Entry 8Y51 (electron microscopy, 3.30 A resolution); this record covers chains A and B of the 5 polymer chains in the assembly.

Chain A:
Molecule: Guanine nucleotide-binding protein G(q) subunit alpha
Source organism: Homo sapiens
Sequence (361 residues; row label = number of the first residue in the row):
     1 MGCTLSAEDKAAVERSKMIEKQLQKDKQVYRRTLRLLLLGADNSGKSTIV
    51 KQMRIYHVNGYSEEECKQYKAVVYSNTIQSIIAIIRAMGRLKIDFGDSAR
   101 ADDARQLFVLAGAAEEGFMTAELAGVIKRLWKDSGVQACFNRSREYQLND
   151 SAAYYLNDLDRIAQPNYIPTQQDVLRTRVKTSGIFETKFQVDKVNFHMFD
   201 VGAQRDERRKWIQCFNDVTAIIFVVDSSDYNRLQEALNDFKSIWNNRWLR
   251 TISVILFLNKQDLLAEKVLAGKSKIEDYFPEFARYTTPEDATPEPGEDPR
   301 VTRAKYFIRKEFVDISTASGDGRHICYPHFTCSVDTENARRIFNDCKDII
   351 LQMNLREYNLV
Unresolved in the structure: 1-4, 56-180

Chain B:
Molecule: Guanine nucleotide-binding protein G(I)/G(S)/G(T) subunit beta-1
Source organism: Homo sapiens
Reference sequence: P62873 (GBB1_HUMAN); residues 7-345 here correspond to UniProt positions 2-340 (UniProt number = residue number - 5)
Sequence (345 residues; each row starts with the number of its first residue):
     1 MGSLLQSELDQLRQEAEQLKNQIRDARKACADATLSQITNNIDPVGRIQM
    51 RTRRTLRGHLAKIYAMHWGTDSRLLVSASQDGKLIIWDSYTTNKVHAIPL
   101 RSSWVMTCAYAPSGNYVACGGLDNICSIYNLKTREGNVRVSRELAGHTGY
   151 LSCCRFLDDNQIVTSSGDTTCALWDIETGQQTTTFTGHTGDVMSLSLAPD
   201 TRLFVSGACDASAKLWDVREGMCRQTFTGHESDINAICFFPNGNAFATGS
   251 DDATCRLFDLRADQELMTYSHDNIICGITSVSFSKSGRLLLAGYDDFNCN
   301 VWDALKADRAGVLAGHDNRVSCLGVTDDGMAVATGSWDSFLKIWN
Unresolved in the structure: 1-7
Differences from the reference sequence: initiating methionine (1); expression tag (2-6)
Curated features (UniProtKB/Swiss-Prot):
  - modified residue: Ser-7 (N-acetylserine), His-271 (Phosphohistidine)

How chain A and chain B interact:
Residue-residue contacts - 51 pairs, chain A then chain B:
  Ala-12(A) / Asn-93(B)
  Val-13(A) / Asn-93(B)
  Arg-15(A) / Val-95(B)  hydrogen bond (side chain-backbone)
  Arg-15(A) / His-96(B)
  Ser-16(A) / Asn-93(B)
  Ser-16(A) / Lys-94(B)  hydrogen bond (side chain-backbone)
  Ile-19(A) / Lys-94(B)
  Ile-19(A) / Ala-97(B)  hydrophobic
  Glu-20(A) / Lys-94(B)  salt bridge
  Leu-23(A) / Gly-58(B)
  Leu-23(A) / Leu-60(B)
  Leu-23(A) / Ile-85(B)  hydrophobic
  Leu-23(A) / Lys-94(B)
  Asp-26(A) / Lys-83(B)  salt bridge
  Lys-27(A) / Leu-60(B)
  Arg-35(A) / Trp-104(B)
  Thr-181(A) / Asn-124(B)  hydrogen bond (backbone-side chain)
  Thr-181(A) / His-147(B)
  Gly-183(A) / Leu-122(B)
  Gly-183(A) / Asp-123(B)
  Gly-183(A) / Asn-124(B)
  Ile-184(A) / Asp-123(B)
  Phe-199(A) / Trp-104(B)
  Gln-204(A) / Leu-122(B)
  Arg-205(A) / Gly-167(B)
  Arg-205(A) / Asp-168(B)
  Arg-205(A) / Thr-169(B)
  Arg-205(A) / Asp-191(B)  salt bridge
  Glu-207(A) / Asp-191(B)
  Arg-209(A) / Cys-209(B)
  Arg-209(A) / Asp-233(B)  salt bridge
  Lys-210(A) / Tyr-150(B)
  Lys-210(A) / Met-193(B)
  Lys-210(A) / Cys-209(B)
  Lys-210(A) / Asp-233(B)  salt bridge
  Lys-210(A) / Asn-235(B)  hydrogen bond
  Lys-210(A) / Asp-251(B)  salt bridge
  Trp-211(A) / Leu-122(B)  hydrophobic
  Trp-211(A) / Tyr-150(B)
  Gln-213(A) / Arg-319(B)  hydrogen bond
  Cys-214(A) / Lys-62(B)  hydrogen bond (backbone-side chain)
  Cys-214(A) / Tyr-64(B)  hydrophobic
  Cys-214(A) / Gln-80(B)
  Cys-214(A) / Trp-104(B)
  Cys-214(A) / Met-106(B)  hydrophobic
  Phe-215(A) / Trp-104(B)  hydrophobic
  Phe-215(A) / Leu-122(B)  hydrophobic
  Asn-216(A) / Lys-62(B)  hydrogen bond
  Asn-216(A) / Trp-337(B)
  Trp-248(A) / Asp-295(B)
  Trp-248(A) / Arg-319(B)
Other interface residues (no listed pair), chain A (30 interface residues in all): Asp-9, Tyr-30, Ser-182, Ala-203, Val-218
Other interface residues (no listed pair), chain B (36 interface residues in all): Ala-61, Asp-81, Thr-92, Thr-148, Thr-189

Summary:
30 residues of chain A face 36 of chain B across their interface; the contacts include 7 hydrogen bonds and 6
salt bridges. Polar contacts include Glu-20(A)/Lys-94(B), Asp-26(A)/Lys-83(B) and Arg-205(A)/Asp-191(B).
Here chain A is Guanine nucleotide-binding protein G(q) subunit alpha and chain B is Guanine
nucleotide-binding protein G(I)/G(S)/G(T) subunit beta-1, both from Homo sapiens. Entry 8Y51 (Cryo-EM
structure of the BRS3-Gq complex) was determined by electron microscopy.
